3J0K - chains B and J of the 12 polymer chains in the assembly; structure by electron microscopy, 36.00 A resolution (very low resolution: no residue pairs are listed; an interface is given only as per-side residue counts).

== Chain B ==
Name: DNA-directed RNA polymerase II 140 kDa polypeptide
Source organism: Homo sapiens
Notes: EC 2.7.7.6
Amino-acid sequence (1224 residues; row label = number of the first residue in the row):
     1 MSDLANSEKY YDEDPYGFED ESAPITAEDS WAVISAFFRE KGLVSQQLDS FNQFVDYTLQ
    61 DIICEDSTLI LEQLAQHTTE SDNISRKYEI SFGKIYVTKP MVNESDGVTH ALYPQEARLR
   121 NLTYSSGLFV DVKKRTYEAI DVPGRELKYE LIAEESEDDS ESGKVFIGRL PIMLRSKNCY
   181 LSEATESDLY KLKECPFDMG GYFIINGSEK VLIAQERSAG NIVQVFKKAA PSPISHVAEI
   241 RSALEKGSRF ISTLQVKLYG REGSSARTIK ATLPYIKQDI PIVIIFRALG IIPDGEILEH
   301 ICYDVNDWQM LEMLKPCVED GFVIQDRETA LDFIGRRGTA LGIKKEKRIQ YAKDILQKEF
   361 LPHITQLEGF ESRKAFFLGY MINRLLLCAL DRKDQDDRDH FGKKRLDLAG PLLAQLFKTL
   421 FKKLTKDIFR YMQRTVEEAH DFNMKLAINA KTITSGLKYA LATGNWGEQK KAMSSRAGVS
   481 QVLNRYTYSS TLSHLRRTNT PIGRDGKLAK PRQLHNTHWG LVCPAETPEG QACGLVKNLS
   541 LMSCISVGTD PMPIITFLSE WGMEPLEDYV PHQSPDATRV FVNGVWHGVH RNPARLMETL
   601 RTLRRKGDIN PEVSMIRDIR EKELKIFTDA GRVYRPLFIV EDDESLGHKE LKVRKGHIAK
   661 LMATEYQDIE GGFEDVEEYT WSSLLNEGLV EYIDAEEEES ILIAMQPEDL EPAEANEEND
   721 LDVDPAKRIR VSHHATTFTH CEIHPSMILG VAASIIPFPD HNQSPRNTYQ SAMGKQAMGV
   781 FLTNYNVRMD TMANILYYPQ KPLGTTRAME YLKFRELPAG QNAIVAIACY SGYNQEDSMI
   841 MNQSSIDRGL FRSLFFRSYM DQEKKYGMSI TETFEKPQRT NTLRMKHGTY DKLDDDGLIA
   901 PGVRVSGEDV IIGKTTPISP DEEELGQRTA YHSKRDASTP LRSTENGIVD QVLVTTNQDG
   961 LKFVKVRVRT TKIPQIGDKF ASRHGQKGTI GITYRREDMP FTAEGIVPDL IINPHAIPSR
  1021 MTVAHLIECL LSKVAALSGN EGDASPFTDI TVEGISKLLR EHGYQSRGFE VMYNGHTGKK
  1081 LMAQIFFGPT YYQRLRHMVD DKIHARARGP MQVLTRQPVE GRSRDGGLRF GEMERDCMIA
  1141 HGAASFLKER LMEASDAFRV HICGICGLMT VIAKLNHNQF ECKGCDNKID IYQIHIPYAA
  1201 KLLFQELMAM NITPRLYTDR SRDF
Not modelled in the structure: 1-19, 71-89, 135-163, 336-344, 438-445, 669-677, 716-721, 920-932
Ion coordination: Zn2+: Cys1163, Cys1166, Cys1182, Cys1185

== Chain J ==
Name: DNA-directed RNA polymerases I/II/III subunit 10
Source organism: Homo sapiens
Notes: EC 2.7.7.6
Amino-acid sequence (70 residues; each row starts with the number of its first residue):
     1 MIVPVRCFSC GKVVGDKWES YLNLLQEDEL DEGTALSRLG LKRYCCRRMI LTHVDLIEKF
    61 LRYNPLEKRD
Not modelled in the structure: 66-70
Ion coordination: Zn2+: Cys7, Cys10, Cys45, Cys46

== Interface between chain B and chain J ==
At this resolution (36 A) residue pairs are not listed: 46 residues of chain B and 26 of chain J lie at the interface.

== In short ==
Chain B and chain J form an interface of 46 and 26 residues respectively. Cys1163(B), Cys1166(B), Cys1182(B)
and Cys1185(B) coordinate Zn2+.
Chain B is DNA-directed RNA polymerase II 140 kDa polypeptide and chain J is DNA-directed RNA polymerases
I/II/III subunit 10, both from Homo sapiens; the structure, Orientation of RNA polymerase II within the human
VP16-Mediator-pol II-TFIIF assembly, was determined by electron microscopy.
